PDB entry 5EOO | X-ray diffraction, 1.48 A resolution | chain A

[Chain A]
Name: Beta-lactamase
From: Pseudomonas aeruginosa
Notes: EC 3.5.2.6
Reference sequence: Q3SAW3 (Q3SAW3_PSEAI); residue numbers follow UniProt; this construct covers 19-283
Sequence (265 residues; each row starts with the number of its first residue):
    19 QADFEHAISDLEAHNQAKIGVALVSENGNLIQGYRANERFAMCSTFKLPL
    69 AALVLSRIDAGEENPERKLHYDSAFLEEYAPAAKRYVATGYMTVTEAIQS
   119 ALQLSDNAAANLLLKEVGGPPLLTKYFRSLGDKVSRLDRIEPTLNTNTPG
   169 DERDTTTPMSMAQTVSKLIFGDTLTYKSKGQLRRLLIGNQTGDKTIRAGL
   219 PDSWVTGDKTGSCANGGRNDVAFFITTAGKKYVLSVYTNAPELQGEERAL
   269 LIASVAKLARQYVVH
Unresolved in the structure: 19-20
Disulfides: Cys61-Cys231

[Overview]
Chain A is Beta-lactamase (Pseudomonas aeruginosa); the structure, Crystal structure of extended-spectrum
beta-lactamase BEL-1 (monoclinic form), was determined by X-ray diffraction together with 5EOE, 5EPH and 5EUA
from the same study.
